4AUA - chain A; structure by X-ray diffraction, 2.31 A resolution.

[Chain A]
Protein: Cyclin-dependent kinase 6
From: Homo sapiens
Notes: EC 2.7.11.22; fragment: kinase domain, residues 1-301
UniProtKB: Q00534 (CDK6_HUMAN); residue numbers follow UniProt; this construct covers 1-301
Amino-acid sequence (307 residues; numbered 1 to 307; the number before each row is that of its first residue):
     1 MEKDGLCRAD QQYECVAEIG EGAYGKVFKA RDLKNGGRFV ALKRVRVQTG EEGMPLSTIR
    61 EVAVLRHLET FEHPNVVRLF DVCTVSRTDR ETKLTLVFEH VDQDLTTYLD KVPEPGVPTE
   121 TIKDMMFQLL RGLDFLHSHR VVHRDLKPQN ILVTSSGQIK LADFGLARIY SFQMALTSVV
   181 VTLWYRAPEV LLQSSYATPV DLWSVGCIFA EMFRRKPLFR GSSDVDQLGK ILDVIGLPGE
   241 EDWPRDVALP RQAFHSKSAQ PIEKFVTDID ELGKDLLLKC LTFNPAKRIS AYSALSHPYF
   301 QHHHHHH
Not modelled in the structure: 1-10, 24, 45-56, 85-92, 168-181, 302-307
Differences from the reference sequence: expression tag (302-307)
Ligand contacts: 4AU (1H-benzimidazol-2-yl(1H-pyrrol-2-yl)methanone): Ile19, Val27, Ala41, Val77, Phe98, Glu99, His100, Val101, Asp102, Gln103, Asp104, Gln149, Leu152, Ala162
UniProt features mapped onto this chain:
  - active site: Asp145 (Proton acceptor)
  - binding site (ATP): Ile19 to Val27, Lys43
  - modified residue: Met1 (N-acetylmethionine), Tyr13 (Phosphotyrosine), Tyr24 (Phosphotyrosine), Thr49 (Phosphothreonine), Thr70 (Phosphothreonine), Thr177 (Phosphothreonine), Lys264 (N6-acetyllysine)
  - natural variant: Ala197 (A197T: In MCPH12), Pro199 (P199L: In a metastatic melanoma sample)
From the paper describing this entry:
  - binding site for 4AU: Val101
  - specificity-determining residues: His100, Thr107 (by similarity / conservation)

[Overview]
Bound to chain A: compound 4AU. UniProt lists active-site residue Asp145 and 10 ATP-binding residues. From the
paper: a binding site for 4AU at Val101; specificity determinants His100 and Thr107.
Chain A is Cyclin-dependent kinase 6 (Homo sapiens); the structure, Liganded X-ray crystal structure of cyclin
dependent kinase 6 (CDK6), was determined by X-ray diffraction (same publication as 4EZ5).
